Entry 7CQY (X-ray diffraction, 2.80 A resolution); this record covers chains A and C.

== Chain A (and C) ==
Name: Tetrathionate hydrolase
Organism: Acidithiobacillus ferrooxidans
Notes: EC 3.12.1.-; chain C of this document is another copy of the same molecule, construct and numbering; everything in this record applies to it too
UniProtKB: B7J3C9 (TTH_ACIF2); numbering as in UniProt (aligned over 33-499)
Sequence (470 residues; each row starts with the number of its first residue):
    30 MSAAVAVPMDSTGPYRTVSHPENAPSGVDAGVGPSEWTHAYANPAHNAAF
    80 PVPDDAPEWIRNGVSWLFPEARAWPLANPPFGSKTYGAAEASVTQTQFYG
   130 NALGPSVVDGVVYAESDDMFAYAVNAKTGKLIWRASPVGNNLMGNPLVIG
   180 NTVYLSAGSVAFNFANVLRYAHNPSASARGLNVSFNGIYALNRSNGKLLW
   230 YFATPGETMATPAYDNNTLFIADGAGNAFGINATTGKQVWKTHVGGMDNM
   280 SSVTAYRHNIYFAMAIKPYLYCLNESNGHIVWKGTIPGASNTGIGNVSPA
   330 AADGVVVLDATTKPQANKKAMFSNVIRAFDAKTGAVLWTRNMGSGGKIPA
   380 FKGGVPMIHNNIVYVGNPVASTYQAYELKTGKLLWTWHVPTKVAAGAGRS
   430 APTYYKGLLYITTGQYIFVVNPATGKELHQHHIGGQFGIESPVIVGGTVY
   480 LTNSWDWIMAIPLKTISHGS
Not modelled in the structure: 30-33, 113-115, 191-212, 343-349, 375-379, 496-499 (chain C: 30-33, 191-210, 316-324, 342-351, 371-380, 421-424, 496-499)
Differences from the reference sequence: expression tag (30-32); engineered mutation Asn325 (Asp in B7J3C9)
Curated features (UniProtKB/Swiss-Prot):
  - mutagenesis: Cys301 (C301A: No change in activity. Does not affect dimerization)
What the authors report for this chain:
  - mutagenesis - D325N: unchanged stability
  - catalytic residues: Met172, Met238, Met279 (proposed by the authors, not directly observed)

== Chain A / chain C interface ==
Pairs across the interface (79; chain A residue first):
  Ala35(A) - Trp103(C)
  Val36(A) - Trp103(C)
  Val36(A) - Phe110(C)  hydrophobic
  Pro37(A) - Arg101(C)
  Pro37(A) - Ala102(C)
  Pro37(A) - Trp103(C)
  Pro37(A) - Phe110(C)
  Pro37(A) - Gln124(C)
  Pro37(A) - Tyr128(C)  hydrophobic
  Met38(A) - Ala100(C)
  Met38(A) - Arg101(C)  hydrogen bond (backbone-backbone)
  Met38(A) - Ala102(C)  hydrogen bond (backbone-backbone)
  Asp39(A) - Pro98(C)
  Asp39(A) - Glu99(C)
  Asp39(A) - Ala100(C)  hydrogen bond (backbone-backbone)
  Pro43(A) - Pro43(C)
  Pro43(A) - Ala100(C)
  Pro43(A) - Phe149(C)  hydrophobic
  Pro43(A) - Arg163(C)
  Tyr44(A) - Tyr44(C)  hydrogen bond
  Tyr44(A) - Ala100(C)  hydrophobic
  Tyr44(A) - Arg101(C)
  Tyr44(A) - Asp147(C)  hydrogen bond (side chain-backbone)
  Tyr44(A) - Phe149(C)
  Pro98(A) - Asp39(C)
  Glu99(A) - Asp39(C)
  Ala100(A) - Met38(C)
  Ala100(A) - Asp39(C)  hydrogen bond (backbone-backbone)
  Ala100(A) - Pro43(C)
  Ala100(A) - Tyr44(C)  hydrophobic
  Arg101(A) - Pro37(C)
  Arg101(A) - Met38(C)
  Arg101(A) - Tyr44(C)
  Arg101(A) - Ser165(C)  hydrogen bond
  Arg101(A) - Val167(C)  hydrogen bond (side chain-backbone)
  Arg101(A) - Gly168(C)
  Ala102(A) - Pro37(C)
  Ala102(A) - Met38(C)  hydrogen bond (backbone-backbone)
  Trp103(A) - Ala35(C)  hydrophobic
  Trp103(A) - Val36(C)
  Trp103(A) - Pro37(C)
  Phe110(A) - Pro37(C)
  Phe110(A) - Phe214(C)  hydrophobic
  Phe110(A) - Tyr218(C)
  Phe110(A) - Tyr230(C)
  Thr123(A) - Ser213(C)
  Thr123(A) - Phe214(C)
  Phe127(A) - Val212(C)  hydrophobic
  Phe127(A) - Ser213(C)
  Tyr128(A) - Pro37(C)  hydrophobic
  Tyr128(A) - Val167(C)
  Tyr128(A) - Gly168(C)  hydrogen bond (side chain-backbone)
  Tyr128(A) - Phe214(C)  hydrophobic
  Asp147(A) - Tyr44(C)  hydrogen bond (backbone-side chain)
  Met148(A) - Met148(C)  hydrophobic
  Phe149(A) - Pro43(C)  hydrophobic
  Phe149(A) - Tyr44(C)
  Arg163(A) - Pro43(C)
  Ser165(A) - Arg101(C)  hydrogen bond
  Val167(A) - Arg101(C)  hydrogen bond (backbone-side chain)
  Val167(A) - Tyr128(C)
  Gly168(A) - Arg101(C)
  Gly168(A) - Tyr128(C)  hydrogen bond (backbone-side chain)
  Ala190(A) - Val212(C)  hydrophobic
  Ser213(A) - Tyr115(C)  hydrogen bond (backbone-side chain)
  Ser213(A) - Thr123(C)
  Ser213(A) - Phe127(C)
  Phe214(A) - Phe110(C)
  Phe214(A) - Gly111(C)
  Phe214(A) - Tyr115(C)
  Phe214(A) - Tyr128(C)  hydrophobic
  Asn215(A) - Tyr115(C)  hydrogen bond
  Tyr218(A) - Phe110(C)
  Tyr230(A) - Phe110(C)
  Ala232(A) - Thr114(C)
  Thr233(A) - Thr114(C)
  Thr233(A) - Tyr115(C)
  Pro234(A) - Thr114(C)
  Pro234(A) - Tyr115(C)
Also at the interface, not in a pair above, chain A (36 interface residues in all): Gly111, Gln124, Pro166
Also at the interface, not in a pair above, chain C (36 interface residues in all): Ala120, Pro166, Asn211

== In short ==
Chain A and chain C each contribute 36 residues to their interface; the contacts include 16 hydrogen bonds.
Polar contacts include Tyr44(A)-Tyr44(C), Tyr44(A)-Asp147(C) and Arg101(A)-Ser165(C). Curated annotation
(UniProt) lists one mutagenesis site on chain A. From the paper: catalytic residues Met172(A), Met238(A) and
Met279(A); D325N of chain A leaves stability unchanged.
Chain A and chain C are both Tetrathionate hydrolase (Acidithiobacillus ferrooxidans); the structure,
Tetrathionate hydrolase from Acidithiobacillus ferrooxidans mutant - D325N, was determined by X-ray
diffraction together with 6L8A from the same study.
